Entry 8T5F (X-ray diffraction, 1.99 A resolution); this record covers chains C and A of the 3 polymer chains in the assembly.

Chain C (and A):
Molecule: Parathyroid hormone
Notes: chain A of this document is another copy of the same molecule, construct and numbering; everything in this record applies to it too
UniProtKB: P01270 (PTHY_HUMAN); residues 145-178 here correspond to UniProt positions 32-65 (UniProt number = residue number - 113)
Amino-acid sequence (34 residues; row label = number of the first residue in the row):
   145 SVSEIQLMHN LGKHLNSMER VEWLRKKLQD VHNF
Unresolved in the structure: 178 (chain A: fully traced)

Interface between chain C and chain A:
Residue-residue contacts (19):
  Val146(C) with Lys170(A)
  Glu148(C) with Glu166(A)
  Ile149(C) with Glu166(A); Trp167(A)
  Met152(C) with Met162(A); Glu163(A); Glu166(A)
  His153(C) with Glu163(A), salt bridge
  Leu155(C) with Leu159(A), hydrophobic
  Leu159(C) with Met152(A); Leu155(A), hydrophobic; Gly156(A)
  Met162(C) with Met152(A)
  Glu163(C) with Ile149(A); Met152(A); His153(A)
  Glu166(C) with Glu148(A); Ile149(A)
  Trp167(C) with Ile149(A)
Other interface residues (no listed pair), chain C (13 interface residues in all): Ser145, Gly156

Overview:
Chain C and chain A form an interface of 13 and 12 residues respectively; the contacts include 1 salt bridge.
Its one salt-bridged contact is His153(C)-Glu163(A).
Chain C and chain A are both Parathyroid hormone; the structure, De novo design of high-affinity protein
binders to bioactive helical peptides, was determined by X-ray diffraction (same publication as 8GJG, 8GJI and
8T5E).
